2NVT - chains A and F of the 13 polymer chains in the assembly; structure by X-ray diffraction, 3.36 A resolution.

== Chain A ==
Name: DNA-directed RNA polymerase II largest subunit
From: Saccharomyces cerevisiae
Notes: EC 2.7.7.6
UniProtKB: P04050 (RPB1_YEAST); residues 1-1733 here = UniProt positions 1-1733
Amino-acid sequence (1733 residues; each row starts with the number of its first residue):
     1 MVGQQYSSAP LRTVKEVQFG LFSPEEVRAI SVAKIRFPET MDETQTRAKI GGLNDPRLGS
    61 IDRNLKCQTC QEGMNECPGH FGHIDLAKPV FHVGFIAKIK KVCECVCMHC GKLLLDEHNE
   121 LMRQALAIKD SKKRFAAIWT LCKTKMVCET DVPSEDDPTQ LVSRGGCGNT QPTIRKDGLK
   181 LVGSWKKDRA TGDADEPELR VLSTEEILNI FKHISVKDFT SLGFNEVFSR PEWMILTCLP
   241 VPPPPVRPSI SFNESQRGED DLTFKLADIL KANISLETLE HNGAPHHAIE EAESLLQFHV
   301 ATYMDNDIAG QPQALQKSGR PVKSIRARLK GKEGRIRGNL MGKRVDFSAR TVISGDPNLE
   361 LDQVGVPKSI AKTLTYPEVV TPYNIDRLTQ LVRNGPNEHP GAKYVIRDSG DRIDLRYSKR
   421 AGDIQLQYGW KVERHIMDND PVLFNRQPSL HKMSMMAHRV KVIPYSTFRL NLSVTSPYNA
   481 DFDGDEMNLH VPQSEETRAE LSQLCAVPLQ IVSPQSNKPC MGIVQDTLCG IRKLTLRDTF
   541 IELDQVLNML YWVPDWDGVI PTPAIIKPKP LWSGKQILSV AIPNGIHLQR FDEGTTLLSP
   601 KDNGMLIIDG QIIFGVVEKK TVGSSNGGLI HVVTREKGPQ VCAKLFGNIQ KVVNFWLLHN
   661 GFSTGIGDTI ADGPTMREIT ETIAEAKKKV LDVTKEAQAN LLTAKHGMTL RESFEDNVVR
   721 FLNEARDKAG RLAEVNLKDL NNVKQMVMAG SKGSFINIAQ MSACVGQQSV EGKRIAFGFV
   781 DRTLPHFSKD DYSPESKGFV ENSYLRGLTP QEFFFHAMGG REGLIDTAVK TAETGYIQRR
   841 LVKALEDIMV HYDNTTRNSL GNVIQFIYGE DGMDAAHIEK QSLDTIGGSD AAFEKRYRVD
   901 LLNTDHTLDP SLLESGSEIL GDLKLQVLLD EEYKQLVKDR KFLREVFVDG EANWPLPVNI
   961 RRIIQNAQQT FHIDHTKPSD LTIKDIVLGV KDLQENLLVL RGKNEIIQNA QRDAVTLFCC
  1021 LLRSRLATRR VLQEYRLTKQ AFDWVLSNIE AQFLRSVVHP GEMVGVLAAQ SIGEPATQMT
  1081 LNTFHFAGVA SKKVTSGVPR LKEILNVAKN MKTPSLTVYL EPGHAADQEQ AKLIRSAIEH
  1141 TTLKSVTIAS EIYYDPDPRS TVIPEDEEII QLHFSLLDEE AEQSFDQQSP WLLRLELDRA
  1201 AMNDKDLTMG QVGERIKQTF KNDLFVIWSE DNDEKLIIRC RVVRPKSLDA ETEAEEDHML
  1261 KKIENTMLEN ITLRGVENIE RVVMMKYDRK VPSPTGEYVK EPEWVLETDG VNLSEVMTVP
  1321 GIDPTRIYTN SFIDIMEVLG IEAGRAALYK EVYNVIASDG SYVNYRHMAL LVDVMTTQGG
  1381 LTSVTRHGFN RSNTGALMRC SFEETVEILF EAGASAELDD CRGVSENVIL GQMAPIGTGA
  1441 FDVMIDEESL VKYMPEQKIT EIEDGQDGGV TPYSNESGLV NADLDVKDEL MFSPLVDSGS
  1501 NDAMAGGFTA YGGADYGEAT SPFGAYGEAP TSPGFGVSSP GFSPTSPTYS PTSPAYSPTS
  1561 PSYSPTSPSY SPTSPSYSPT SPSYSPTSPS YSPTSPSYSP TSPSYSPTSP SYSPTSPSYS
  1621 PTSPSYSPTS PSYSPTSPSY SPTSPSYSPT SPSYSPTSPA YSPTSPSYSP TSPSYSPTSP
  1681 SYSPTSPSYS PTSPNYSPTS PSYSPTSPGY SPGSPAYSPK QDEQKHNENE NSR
Not modelled in the structure: 1-2, 155-160, 187-198, 1177-1186, 1244-1253, 1452-1733
Ion coordination: Zn2+ site 1: Cys67, Cys70, Cys77; Zn2+ site 2: Cys107, Cys110, Cys148, Cys167; Mg2+ site 1: Asp481, Asp483 (shared with 1 residue of chain R); Mg2+ site 2 near Asp481 (its only coordinating residue here)
Small-molecule neighbours: phosphomethylphosphonic acid guanylate ester (G2P): Arg446, Pro448, Asn479, Asp481, Asp483
Reported in the primary citation:
  - catalytic residues: His1085 (proposed by the authors, not directly observed)
  - mutagenesis - R446A: abolished growth

== Chain F ==
Name: DNA-directed RNA polymerases I, II, and III 23 kDa polypeptide
From: Saccharomyces cerevisiae
Notes: EC 2.7.7.6
UniProtKB: P20435 (RPB6_YEAST); residue numbers follow UniProt; this construct covers 1-155
Amino-acid sequence (155 residues; each row starts with the number of its first residue):
     1 MSDYEEAFND GNENFEDFDV EHFSDEETYE EKPQFKDGET TDANGKTIVT GGNGPEDFQQ
    61 HEQIRRKTLK EKAIPKDQRA TTPYMTKYER ARILGTRALQ ISMNAPVFVD LEGETDPLRI
   121 AMKELAEKKI PLVIRRYLPD GSFEDWSVEE LIVDL
Not modelled in the structure: 1-70

== Chain A / chain F interface ==
Residue-residue contacts - 63 pairs, chain A then chain F:
  Val379(A) - Ser102(F)
  Val380(A) - Asn104(F)  hydrogen bond (backbone-side chain)
  Thr381(A) - Ser102(F)  hydrogen bond (side chain-backbone)
  Thr381(A) - Asn104(F)
  Pro382(A) - Asn104(F)
  Tyr383(A) - Val107(F)
  Tyr383(A) - Thr115(F)
  Tyr428(A) - Asn104(F)
  Glu495(A) - Ala98(F)
  Glu495(A) - Leu99(F)
  Glu495(A) - Ser102(F)
  Glu495(A) - Pro117(F)
  Glu496(A) - Gly95(F)
  Glu496(A) - Thr96(F)
  Ala499(A) - Gly95(F)
  Ala499(A) - Leu118(F)  hydrophobic
  Gln503(A) - Arg90(F)
  Leu504(A) - Lys87(F)
  Leu504(A) - Ala91(F)  hydrophobic
  His851(A) - Pro139(F)
  Tyr852(A) - Thr81(F)
  Tyr852(A) - Glu89(F)  hydrogen bond
  Tyr852(A) - Arg136(F)
  Tyr852(A) - Tyr137(F)
  Tyr852(A) - Leu138(F)
  Asp853(A) - Pro139(F)
  Arg857(A) - Pro139(F)
  Arg1001(A) - Ala80(F)
  Arg1001(A) - Pro83(F)
  Leu1054(A) - Tyr84(F)
  Arg1055(A) - Asp154(F)  salt bridge
  Arg1055(A) - Leu155(F)
  His1059(A) - Thr86(F)
  His1059(A) - Lys87(F)  hydrogen bond (side chain-backbone)
  His1059(A) - Leu155(F)
  Pro1060(A) - Thr82(F)
  Pro1060(A) - Thr86(F)
  Pro1060(A) - Tyr88(F)
  Glu1062(A) - Tyr88(F)  hydrogen bond
  Gly1437(A) - Tyr88(F)
  Thr1438(A) - Tyr88(F)
  Thr1438(A) - Arg92(F)
  Ala1440(A) - Tyr137(F)
  Phe1441(A) - Tyr88(F)
  Phe1441(A) - Glu89(F)
  Phe1441(A) - Arg92(F)
  Phe1441(A) - Ile134(F)  hydrophobic
  Phe1441(A) - Arg135(F)
  Asp1442(A) - Val133(F)
  Asp1442(A) - Ile134(F)
  Asp1442(A) - Arg135(F)  hydrogen bond (backbone-backbone)
  Asp1442(A) - Tyr137(F)  hydrogen bond
  Val1443(A) - Arg92(F)
  Val1443(A) - Val133(F)
  Met1444(A) - Leu132(F)
  Met1444(A) - Val133(F)  hydrogen bond (backbone-backbone)
  Met1444(A) - Arg135(F)
  Ile1445(A) - Pro131(F)
  Ile1445(A) - Leu132(F)  hydrophobic
  Ile1445(A) - Val133(F)
  Asp1446(A) - Pro131(F)  hydrogen bond (backbone-backbone)
  Asp1446(A) - Leu132(F)  hydrogen bond (side chain-backbone)
  Glu1448(A) - Glu149(F)
Interface residues without a listed pair, chain A (41 interface residues in all): Gly429, Ser494, Arg498, Ser502, Gly1002, Lys1003, Ala1051, Gly1061, Met1063, Met1433
Interface residues without a listed pair, chain F (43 interface residues in all): Gln78, Ile93, Leu94, Ile101, Met103, Leu111, Ile120, Met122, Asp145

== In short ==
The interface between chain A and chain F involves 41 residues on one side and 43 on the other, with 10
hydrogen bonds and 1 salt bridge. Among the polar pairs are Arg1055(A)-Asp154(F), Val380(A)-Asn104(F) and
Thr381(A)-Ser102(F). Chain A binds phosphomethylphosphonic acid guanylate ester. The paper reports the
catalytic residue His1085(A); R446A of chain A abolishes growth.
Chain A is DNA-directed RNA polymerase II largest subunit and chain F is DNA-directed RNA polymerases I, II,
and III 23 kDa polypeptide, both from Saccharomyces cerevisiae; the structure, RNA Polymerase II Elongation
Complex in 150 mM Mg+2 with GMPCPP, was determined by X-ray diffraction together with 2E2H, 2E2I, 2E2J, 2NVQ,
2NVX, 2NVY, 2NVZ and 2YU9 from the same study.
